PDB entry 6RVP | X-ray diffraction, 1.16 A resolution | chain A

== Chain A ==
Molecule: Cell division protein FtsZ
From: Staphylococcus aureus
UniProtKB: P0A031 (FTSZ_STAAU); residue numbers follow UniProt; this construct covers 12-315
Chain sequence (308 residues; row label = number of the first residue in the row):
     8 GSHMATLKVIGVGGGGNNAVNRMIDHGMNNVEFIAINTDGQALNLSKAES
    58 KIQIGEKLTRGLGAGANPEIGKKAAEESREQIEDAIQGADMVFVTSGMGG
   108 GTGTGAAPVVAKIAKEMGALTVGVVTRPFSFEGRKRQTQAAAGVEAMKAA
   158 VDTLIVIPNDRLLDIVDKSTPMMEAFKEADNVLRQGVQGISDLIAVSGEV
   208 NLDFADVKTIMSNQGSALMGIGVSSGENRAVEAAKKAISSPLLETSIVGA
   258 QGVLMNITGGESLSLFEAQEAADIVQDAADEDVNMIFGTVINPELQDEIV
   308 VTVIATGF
Differences from the reference sequence: expression tag (8-11)
Curated features (UniProtKB/Swiss-Prot):
  - binding site (GTP): Gly21 to Asn25, Gly108 to Gly110, Glu139, Arg143, Asp187
Metal / ion sites: Ca2+: Leu200, Val203, Asn208, Leu209
Ligand contacts:
  - GDP (guanosine-5'-diphosphate): Gly20, Gly21, Gly22, Asn25, Arg29, Asn44, Gly104, Met105, Gly107, Gly108, Thr109, Gly110, Thr133, Arg134, Pro135, Phe136, Glu139, Arg143, Asn166, Leu169, Phe183, Ala186
  - 1-methylpyrrolidin-2-one (MB3): Gly22, Gly23, Ala26, Thr102, Ser103, Gly104, Val131, Thr133, Ile164, Ala186, Asp187

== Summary ==
Bound to chain A: GDP and 1-methylpyrrolidin-2-one. Leu200, Val203, Asn208 and Leu209 form the Ca2+ site. From
UniProt: 11 GTP-binding residues.
Chain A is Cell division protein FtsZ (Staphylococcus aureus); the structure, SaFtsz-GDP-MetPyr, was
determined by X-ray diffraction, deposited together with 6RVM, 6RVN, 6RVQ and 6SI9.
